PDB entry 4YFA | X-ray diffraction, 2.20 A resolution | chains A and C of the 6 polymer chains in the assembly

[Chain A]
Name: Protein related to penicillin acylase
Source organism: Acidovorax sp. MR-S7
Notes: fragment: alpha-chain
UniProt: A0A0A1VBK6 (A0A0A1VBK6_9BURK); residues 5-182 here correspond to UniProt positions 29-206 (UniProt number = residue number + 24)
Amino-acid sequence (178 residues; row label = number of the first residue in the row):
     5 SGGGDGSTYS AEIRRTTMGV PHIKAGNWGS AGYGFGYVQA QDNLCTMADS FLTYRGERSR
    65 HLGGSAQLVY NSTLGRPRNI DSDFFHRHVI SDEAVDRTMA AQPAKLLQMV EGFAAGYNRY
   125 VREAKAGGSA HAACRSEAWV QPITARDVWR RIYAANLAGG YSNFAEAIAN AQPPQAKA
Not modelled in the structure: 5-11, 179-182
Disulfides: Cys49-Cys138

[Chain C]
Name: Protein related to penicillin acylase
Source organism: Acidovorax sp. MR-S7
Notes: fragment: beta-chain
UniProt: A0A0A1VBK6 (A0A0A1VBK6_9BURK); residues 1-573 here correspond to UniProt positions 234-806 (UniProt number = residue number + 233)
Amino-acid sequence (581 residues; numbered 1 to 581; the number before each row is that of its first residue):
     1 SNMYGFGTAA TGEGSGVLFG NPHWYWKGPD RFYQAQLTID GEANVSGVSF LGLPVIQIGF
    61 NDSVAWSHTV STARRFGFFQ LSLVQGEPTS YLRDGVPVKM KPATITVPSR NADGSVSDVT
   121 RTLYHSEFGP LVNLAGLNPA LAWSQGTAFA IRDINGENFR TLRTWMRWNQ AKSLDEFIAI
   181 QKEEASIPWV NTVAVGRGSA KAWYADIGAV PNVSPAQTAA CTTPFGMAVG QALPNVPFFD
   241 GSRSECDWLT DADSVQKGAV GVSRMPSLQR DDYVGNMNDS YWLANVHAPL TGYPAIFGPA
   301 GTSAQTLRTR MGHTMALERL AGTDGYAGNK ATSAVVREMV LGSRVFSAER FKDEVLDLIC
   361 TPAQWTVNGA AVDAAQACAV LAAWDNRGRK DSRGSHLWDE FWSRVPTASL FTVPFSAADP
   421 LNTPRGINAA AADALRQAMA TAIARVGQSG YALDAPRGEV LYATRGGTRL PLYGGCGAMG
   481 YFTITCSEND ITQGGYSMDG QPNASNSYMQ VVSFPASGVQ AHTFLTFSLS DDPASPHHGD
   541 YTKAYSAGQW LRVPFTEAEI TGNADYRTAT VKELEHHHHH H
Not modelled in the structure: 575-581
Disulfides: Cys221-Cys246, Cys360-Cys378, Cys476-Cys486
Differences from the reference sequence: expression tag (574-581)
Small-molecule neighbours: decanoic acid (DKA): Ser1, Pro22, His23, Trp24, Phe32, Phe50, Gln57, Ile58, His68, Thr69, Val70, Trp165, Pro188, Trp189, Val190
From the paper describing this entry:
  - binding site for decanoic acid: Ser1, Trp24, Phe32, Phe50, Gln57, Ile58, His68, Val70, Trp165, Trp189, Val190

[Interface between chain A and chain C]
Pairs across the interface (213; chain A residue first):
  Thr12(A) with Glu573(C); Leu574(C)
  Tyr13(A) with Val571(C); Lys572(C); Glu573(C), hydrogen bond (backbone-backbone); Leu574(C), hydrophobic
  Ser14(A) with Val571(C); Lys572(C)
  Ala15(A) with Thr570(C); Val571(C), hydrogen bond (backbone-backbone)
  Glu16(A) with Thr568(C), hydrogen bond; Ala569(C); Thr570(C)
  Ile17(A) with Arg567(C); Thr568(C), hydrogen bond (backbone-side chain); Ala569(C), hydrogen bond (backbone-backbone); Val571(C), hydrophobic
  Arg18(A) with Thr38(C); Glu557(C), salt bridge; Ile560(C); Tyr566(C); Arg567(C); Thr568(C)
  Arg19(A) with Tyr33(C); Asp565(C); Tyr566(C); Arg567(C), hydrogen bond (backbone-backbone)
  Thr20(A) with Pro554(C); Ile560(C); Asn563(C)
  Thr21(A) with Leu551(C); Asn563(C), hydrogen bond; Asp565(C), hydrogen bond
  Met22(A) with Leu529(C); His537(C), hydrogen bond (backbone-side chain); Asp540(C); Tyr541(C); Ala544(C), hydrophobic; Leu551(C), hydrophobic
  Gly23(A) with Leu529(C); His537(C), hydrogen bond (backbone-side chain)
  Val24(A) with Gln34(C); Leu529(C)
  Pro25(A) with Tyr33(C); Gln34(C); Ala35(C); Gln36(C), hydrogen bond (backbone-backbone); Leu529(C)
  His26(A) with Gln36(C), hydrogen bond; Pro554(C); Ile560(C)
  Ile27(A) with Gln36(C), hydrogen bond (backbone-backbone); Leu37(C); Thr38(C), hydrogen bond (backbone-backbone)
  Lys28(A) with Thr38(C); Glu557(C)
  Ala29(A) with Thr38(C), hydrogen bond (backbone-backbone); Ile39(C); Asp40(C), hydrogen bond (backbone-backbone)
  Gly30(A) with Asp40(C)
  Asn31(A) with Ile39(C)
  Trp32(A) with Ile39(C), hydrophobic; Glu42(C), hydrogen bond; Met166(C), hydrophobic; Gln170(C)
  Ala35(A) with Ile39(C), hydrophobic
  Tyr37(A) with Val571(C); Lys572(C); Glu573(C), hydrogen bond
  Phe39(A) with Tyr33(C), hydrophobic; Ala35(C), hydrophobic; Leu37(C), hydrophobic; Ser49(C); Leu53(C); Pro54(C)
  Val42(A) with Tyr33(C), hydrogen bond (backbone-side chain)
  Gln43(A) with Tyr33(C); Phe50(C); Leu51(C); Gly52(C), hydrogen bond (side chain-backbone); Leu53(C), hydrogen bond (side chain-backbone)
  Asp46(A) with Tyr33(C), hydrogen bond; Ser530(C), hydrogen bond (backbone-side chain); Asp531(C), hydrogen bond (backbone-backbone)
  Asn47(A) with Arg31(C), hydrogen bond; Tyr33(C); Leu51(C); Leu529(C), hydrogen bond (side chain-backbone); Ser530(C); Asp531(C), hydrogen bond (side chain-backbone)
  Thr50(A) with Gly28(C); Pro29(C); Leu51(C); Asp531(C), hydrogen bond
  Met51(A) with Gly52(C)
  Ser54(A) with Pro29(C)
  Tyr58(A) with Pro29(C); Asp30(C)
  Gly60(A) with Val107(C)
  Ser63(A) with Pro108(C); Ser109(C); Arg110(C), hydrogen bond (backbone-backbone)
  Arg64(A) with Pro108(C), hydrogen bond (backbone-backbone); Arg110(C)
  His65(A) with Arg110(C)
  Gly67(A) with Arg110(C)
  Gly68(A) with Ser109(C), hydrogen bond (backbone-side chain); Arg110(C)
  Val73(A) with Gln501(C), hydrogen bond (backbone-side chain)
  Tyr74(A) with Gly28(C); Gln501(C)
  Asn75(A) with Tyr25(C); Lys27(C); Gln501(C), hydrogen bond (backbone-side chain)
  Ser76(A) with Tyr25(C), hydrogen bond (backbone-side chain); Asp30(C)
  Thr77(A) with Trp24(C); Tyr25(C); Asp30(C), hydrogen bond
  Ile84(A) with Val119(C), hydrophobic
  Asp85(A) with Arg121(C), salt bridge
  Asp87(A) with Val107(C)
  Phe88(A) with Ile105(C); Val107(C), hydrophobic; Val119(C); Arg121(C)
  Arg91(A) with Ile105(C); Thr106(C), hydrogen bond (side chain-backbone); Val107(C); Pro108(C)
  His92(A) with Ile105(C); Leu123(C); Tyr124(C), hydrogen bond (side chain-backbone); His125(C), hydrogen bond; Pro130(C)
  Arg101(A) with Glu157(C), salt bridge; Phe159(C)
  Thr102(A) with Phe159(C)
  Ala105(A) with Phe159(C), hydrophobic
  Gln106(A) with Phe159(C), hydrogen bond (side chain-backbone); Arg163(C)
  Pro107(A) with Arg163(C)
  Lys109(A) with Glu42(C), salt bridge
  Leu110(A) with Val55(C), hydrophobic; Leu162(C); Arg163(C); Met166(C), hydrophobic
  Met113(A) with Leu37(C), hydrophobic; Pro54(C); Val55(C), hydrophobic
  Phe117(A) with Gly52(C); Leu53(C); Pro54(C), hydrophobic
  Arg123(A) with Val571(C); Lys572(C), hydrogen bond (side chain-backbone); Glu573(C)
  Arg126(A) with Glu573(C), salt bridge
  Ala134(A) with Asp532(C)
  His135(A) with Asp532(C), salt bridge
  Val152(A) with Gly52(C)
  Trp153(A) with Leu162(C), hydrophobic
  Arg155(A) with Pro29(C), hydrogen bond (side chain-backbone); Asp30(C), salt bridge; Phe50(C); Leu51(C), hydrogen bond (side chain-backbone); Gly52(C); Leu53(C)
  Ile156(A) with Leu53(C), hydrophobic; Leu162(C), hydrophobic
  Tyr157(A) with Gly156(C), hydrogen bond (side chain-backbone)
  Ala159(A) with Trp189(C), hydrogen bond (backbone-side chain)
  Asn160(A) with Asn155(C); Asn158(C), hydrogen bond (side chain-backbone); Thr161(C), hydrogen bond; Pro188(C); Trp189(C)
  Leu161(A) with Asp153(C)
  Ala162(A) with Trp189(C)
  Gly163(A) with Phe76(C); Asp153(C); Trp189(C)
  Gly164(A) with Phe76(C); Asp153(C), hydrogen bond (backbone-side chain)
  Tyr165(A) with Gly129(C); Pro130(C); Ile151(C); Arg152(C); Asp153(C), hydrogen bond (backbone-side chain)
  Phe168(A) with Phe76(C), hydrophobic; Phe78(C), hydrophobic; Ile151(C), hydrophobic
  Ala171(A) with Val132(C), hydrophobic; Asn133(C), hydrogen bond (backbone-backbone)
  Ile172(A) with Pro130(C), hydrophobic; Leu131(C); Ile151(C), hydrophobic
  Ala173(A) with Arg121(C); Leu123(C)
  Asn174(A) with Arg121(C); Asn133(C), hydrogen bond (backbone-side chain)
  Ala175(A) with Leu123(C); Leu131(C); Val132(C); Asn133(C); Trp143(C)
  Gln176(A) with Trp143(C)
  Pro177(A) with Thr89(C); Tyr124(C); Trp143(C)
  Pro178(A) with Pro88(C); Trp143(C); Ser144(C); Gln145(C)
Interface residues without a listed pair, chain A (91 interface residues in all): Tyr41, Leu48, Cys49, Arg80, Val93, Val114, Ala119, Ser133
Interface residues without a listed pair, chain C (94 interface residues in all): Ala43, Ile56, Arg75, Ala103, Val116, Thr120, Phe128, Ala534, Val553

[Summary]
91 residues of chain A and 94 residues of chain C are in contact, with 50 hydrogen bonds and 7 salt bridges.
Among the polar pairs are Arg18(A)-Glu557(C), Asp85(A)-Arg121(C) and Arg101(A)-Glu157(C). Bound to chain C:
decanoic acid. The paper reports a binding site for decanoic acid at Ser1(C), Trp24(C) and Phe32(C) among
others.
Chain A is Protein related to penicillin acylase and chain C is Protein related to penicillin acylase, both
from Acidovorax sp. MR-S7; the structure, Structure of N-acylhomoserine lactone acylase MacQ in complex with
decanoic acid, was determined by X-ray diffraction, deposited together with 5C9I, 4YF9 and 4YFB.
